Entry 7M1N (X-ray diffraction, 2.06 A resolution); this record covers chain A.

Chain A:
Molecule: Putative ferredoxin
Source organism: Hydrogenobacter thermophilus
UniProt: Q75VV9 (Q75VV9_HYDTH); residues 1-72 here = UniProt positions 1-72
Chain sequence (72 residues; numbered 1 to 72; the number before each row is that of its first residue):
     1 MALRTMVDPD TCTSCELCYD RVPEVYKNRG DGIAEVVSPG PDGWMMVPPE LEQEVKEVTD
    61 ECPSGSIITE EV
Not modelled in the structure: 1
Bound ions: 4Fe-4S cluster Fe: Cys12, Cys15, Cys18, Cys62
Small-molecule neighbours: 4Fe-4S cluster (SF4): Val7, Cys12, Thr13, Ser14, Cys15, Glu16, Leu17, Cys18, Tyr19, Ala34, Cys62, Pro63, Ser64, Ser66, Ile67

In short:
Chain A binds 4Fe-4S cluster. Cys12, Cys15, Cys18 and Cys62 form the 4Fe-4S cluster Fe site.
Chain A is Putative ferredoxin (Hydrogenobacter thermophilus); the structure, Wild-type Hydrogenobacter
thermophilus ferredoxin 1, was determined by X-ray diffraction together with 7M1O from the same study.
